PDB entry 7Q66 | electron microscopy, 2.79 A resolution | chains A and C of the 22 polymer chains in the assembly

Chain A (and C):
Name: Nuclear pore complex protein Nup98
Organism: Homo sapiens
Notes: chain C of this document is another copy of the same molecule, construct and numbering; everything in this record applies to it too
UniProt: P52948 (NUP98_HUMAN); residues 85-124 here = UniProt positions 85-124
Chain sequence (40 residues; row label = number of the first residue in the row):
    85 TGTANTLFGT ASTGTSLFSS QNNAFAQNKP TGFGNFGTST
Not modelled in the structure: 122-124

Chain A / chain C interface:
Pairs across the interface - 91 pairs, chain A then chain C:
  T85(A) - T85(C)
  T85(A) - G86(C)  hydrogen bond (backbone-backbone)
  G86(A) - G86(C)
  T87(A) - T87(C)
  A88(A) - T87(C)  hydrogen bond (backbone-backbone)
  A88(A) - A88(C)
  A88(A) - N89(C)  hydrogen bond (backbone-backbone)
  N89(A) - N89(C)  hydrogen bond
  T90(A) - N89(C)  hydrogen bond (backbone-backbone)
  T90(A) - T90(C)
  T90(A) - L91(C)  hydrogen bond (backbone-backbone)
  L91(A) - T90(C)
  L91(A) - L91(C)  hydrogen bond (backbone-backbone)
  L91(A) - F92(C)  hydrogen bond (backbone-backbone)
  L91(A) - G116(C)
  L91(A) - F117(C)
  F92(A) - F92(C)  hydrophobic
  F92(A) - F109(C)  hydrophobic
  F92(A) - Q111(C)
  F92(A) - P114(C)  hydrophobic
  G93(A) - T90(C)  hydrogen bond (backbone-side chain)
  G93(A) - F92(C)  hydrogen bond (backbone-backbone)
  G93(A) - G93(C)
  G93(A) - T94(C)  hydrogen bond (backbone-backbone)
  G93(A) - N107(C)
  G93(A) - F109(C)
  T94(A) - T94(C)  hydrogen bond (side chain-backbone)
  T94(A) - Q105(C)  hydrogen bond
  T94(A) - N107(C)
  A95(A) - A88(C)
  A95(A) - N89(C)
  A95(A) - T94(C)  hydrogen bond (backbone-backbone)
  A95(A) - A95(C)
  A95(A) - S96(C)  hydrogen bond (backbone-backbone)
  S96(A) - S96(C)
  T97(A) - G86(C)  hydrogen bond (side chain-backbone)
  T97(A) - T87(C)
  T97(A) - A88(C)
  T97(A) - S96(C)  hydrogen bond (backbone-backbone)
  G98(A) - S96(C)
  G98(A) - T97(C)  hydrogen bond (backbone-backbone)
  G98(A) - G98(C)
  T99(A) - T99(C)
  T99(A) - S100(C)  hydrogen bond (backbone-backbone)
  S100(A) - S100(C)
  L101(A) - S100(C)  hydrogen bond (backbone-backbone)
  L101(A) - L101(C)
  L101(A) - F102(C)  hydrogen bond (backbone-backbone)
  F102(A) - F102(C)
  S103(A) - S100(C)  hydrogen bond
  S103(A) - F102(C)
  S103(A) - S103(C)
  S104(A) - S103(C)
  S104(A) - S104(C)
  S104(A) - Q105(C)  hydrogen bond (backbone-backbone)
  Q105(A) - Q105(C)  hydrogen bond
  Q105(A) - N107(C)
  N106(A) - Q105(C)  hydrogen bond (backbone-backbone)
  N106(A) - N106(C)
  N106(A) - N107(C)  hydrogen bond (backbone-backbone)
  N107(A) - N107(C)
  A108(A) - N107(C)  hydrogen bond (backbone-backbone)
  A108(A) - A108(C)
  A108(A) - F109(C)  hydrogen bond (backbone-backbone)
  F109(A) - F109(C)
  A110(A) - F109(C)  hydrogen bond (backbone-backbone)
  A110(A) - A110(C)
  A110(A) - Q111(C)  hydrogen bond (backbone-backbone)
  Q111(A) - Q111(C)  hydrogen bond
  Q111(A) - P114(C)
  N112(A) - Q111(C)  hydrogen bond (backbone-backbone)
  N112(A) - N112(C)
  N112(A) - K113(C)  hydrogen bond (backbone-backbone)
  N112(A) - P114(C)
  K113(A) - K113(C)
  K113(A) - P114(C)
  P114(A) - P114(C)
  T115(A) - P114(C)  hydrogen bond (backbone-backbone)
  T115(A) - T115(C)
  T115(A) - G116(C)  hydrogen bond (backbone-backbone)
  G116(A) - G116(C)
  F117(A) - G116(C)  hydrogen bond (backbone-backbone)
  F117(A) - F117(C)  hydrophobic
  F117(A) - G118(C)  hydrogen bond (backbone-backbone)
  G118(A) - G118(C)
  N119(A) - G118(C)  hydrogen bond (backbone-backbone)
  N119(A) - N119(C)  hydrogen bond
  N119(A) - F120(C)  hydrogen bond (backbone-backbone)
  F120(A) - F120(C)  hydrophobic
  G121(A) - F120(C)  hydrogen bond (backbone-backbone)
  G121(A) - G121(C)

Summary:
Chain A and chain C each contribute 37 residues to their interface; the contacts include 41 hydrogen bonds.
Among the polar pairs are N89(A)-N89(C), G93(A)-T90(C) and T94(A)-T94(C).
Chain A and chain C are both Nuclear pore complex protein Nup98 (Homo sapiens); the structure, Cryo-em
structure of the Nup98 fibril polymorph 3, was determined by electron microscopy (same publication as 7Q64,
7Q65 and 7Q67).
